Entry 5OGL (X-ray diffraction, 2.70 A resolution); this record covers chains A and B.

Chain A:
Protein: Undecaprenyl-diphosphooligosaccharide--protein glycotransferase
Organism: Campylobacter lari (strain RM2100 / D67 / ATCC BAA-1060)
Notes: EC 2.4.99.19
UniProtKB: B9KDD4 (PGLB_CAMLR); numbering as in UniProt (aligned over 1-712)
Chain sequence (713 residues; row label = number of the first residue in the row):
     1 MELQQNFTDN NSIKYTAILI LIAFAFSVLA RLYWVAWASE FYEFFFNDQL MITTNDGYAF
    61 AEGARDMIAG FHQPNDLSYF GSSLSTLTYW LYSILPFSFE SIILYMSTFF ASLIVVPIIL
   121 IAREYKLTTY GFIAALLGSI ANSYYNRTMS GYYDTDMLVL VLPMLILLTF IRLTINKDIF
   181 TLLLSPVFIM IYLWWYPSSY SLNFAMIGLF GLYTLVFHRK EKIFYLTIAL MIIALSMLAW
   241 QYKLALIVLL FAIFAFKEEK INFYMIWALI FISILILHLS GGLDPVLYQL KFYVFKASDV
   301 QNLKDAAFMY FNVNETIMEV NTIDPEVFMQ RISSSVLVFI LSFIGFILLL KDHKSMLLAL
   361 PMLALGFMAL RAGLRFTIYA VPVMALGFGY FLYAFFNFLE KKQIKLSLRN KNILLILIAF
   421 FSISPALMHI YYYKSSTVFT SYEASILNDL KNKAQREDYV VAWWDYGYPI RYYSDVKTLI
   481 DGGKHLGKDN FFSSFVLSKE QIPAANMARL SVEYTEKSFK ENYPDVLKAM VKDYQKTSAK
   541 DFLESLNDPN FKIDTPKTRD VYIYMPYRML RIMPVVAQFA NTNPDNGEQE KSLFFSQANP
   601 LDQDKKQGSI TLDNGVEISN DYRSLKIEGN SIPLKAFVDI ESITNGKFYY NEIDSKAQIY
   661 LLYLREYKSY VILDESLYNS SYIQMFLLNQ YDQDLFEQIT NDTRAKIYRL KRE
Disordered / not traced: 1, 605-607, 712-713
Construct notes: engineered mutation E2 (Lys in B9KDD4), A17 (Cys in B9KDD4), A30 (Cys in B9KDD4), T108 (Ala in B9KDD4), L350 (Cys in B9KDD4), Q535 (Asn in B9KDD4), P549 (Lys in B9KDD4), N550 (Asp in B9KDD4), I553 (Phe in B9KDD4), P556 (Asn in B9KDD4), P600 (Ala in B9KDD4), L601 (Ile in B9KDD4), D602 (Ala in B9KDD4), K606 (Thr in B9KDD4), Q607 (Thr in B9KDD4), I610 (Val in B9KDD4), T611 (Met in B9KDD4), S619 (Ile in B9KDD4), Y622 (Phe in B9KDD4), S624 (Ala in B9KDD4), I627 (Val in B9KDD4), N630 (Ala in B9KDD4), Y663 (Phe in B9KDD4), Y670 (Phe in B9KDD4); expression tag (713)
Metal / ion sites: Na+ near E43 (its only coordinating residue here); Mn2+ site 1: D56, D154; Mn2+ site 2: Q73, D76, D475
Ligand contacts: 9UB ([(2S,3R,4R,5S,6R)-3-acetamido-6-(hydroxymethyl)-4,5-bis(oxidanyl)oxan-2-yl]methyl-[oxidanyl-[(2Z,6Z,10Z)-3,7,11,15-tetramethylhexadeca-2,6,10,14-tetraenoxy]phosphoryl]oxy-phosphinic acid): D56, A59, F60, Y79, Y196, S198, S201, L202, A205, V286, Q289, L290, Y293, P361, A364, L365, M368, R375, F376, Y379, Y468, G482, G483
What the authors report for this chain:
  - catalytic residues: D56, E319
  - Mn2+ coordination: D56, D154
  - binding site for 9UB: Y196, S198, Q289, Y293, R375, Y468, G483
  - mutagenesis - Y293A, R375A: abolished catalytic activity (citing earlier work)
  - mutagenesis - Y293F, R375K: decreased catalytic activity (citing earlier work)
  - specificity-determining residues: Y468 (by similarity / conservation)
  - mutagenesis - Y468A (1000-fold), Y468F (2.3- fold): decreased catalytic activity on wild type LLO
  - mutagenesis - Y468A (600-fold): decreased catalytic activity on synthetic LLO
  - mutagenesis - Y468F (50-fold): decreased catalytic activity on synthetic
  - mutagenesis - V294C/R371C: unchanged catalytic activity

Chain B:
Protein: Substrate mimicking peptide
Chain sequence (8 residues; numbered 10 to 17; the number before each row is that of its first residue):
    10 GDQNATXG
Modified / non-standard residues: PPN (para-nitrophenylalanine) at position 16

Chain A / chain B interface:
Contacting residue pairs (43; chain A residue first):
  T53(A) - Q12(B)  hydrogen bond (backbone-side chain)
  T54(A) - D11(B)
  T54(A) - Q12(B)
  N55(A) - Q12(B)
  N55(A) - N13(B)
  N55(A) - A14(B)
  D56(A) - N13(B)  hydrogen bond
  N146(A) - D11(B)  hydrogen bond
  R147(A) - D11(B)  salt bridge
  Y152(A) - D11(B)  hydrogen bond (side chain-backbone)
  E315(A) - PPN_16(B)
  T316(A) - A14(B)
  T316(A) - T15(B)
  T316(A) - PPN_16(B)  hydrogen bond (backbone-backbone)
  I317(A) - N13(B)
  I317(A) - A14(B)
  I317(A) - PPN_16(B)
  M318(A) - G10(B)
  M318(A) - Q12(B)
  M318(A) - A14(B)  hydrogen bond (backbone-backbone)
  M318(A) - T15(B)
  M318(A) - PPN_16(B)
  E319(A) - G10(B)  hydrogen bond (backbone-backbone)
  E319(A) - D11(B)
  E319(A) - Q12(B)  hydrogen bond (backbone-backbone)
  E319(A) - N13(B)
  N321(A) - PPN_16(B)
  R331(A) - D11(B)  salt bridge
  L374(A) - G10(B)
  L374(A) - D11(B)
  W463(A) - T15(B)  hydrogen bond
  W464(A) - N13(B)
  W464(A) - A14(B)
  W464(A) - T15(B)
  D465(A) - A14(B)
  D465(A) - T15(B)  hydrogen bond (side chain-backbone)
  G482(A) - N13(B)  hydrogen bond (backbone-side chain)
  H485(A) - N13(B)  hydrogen bond
  R571(A) - T15(B)
  I572(A) - T15(B)
  V575(A) - T15(B)
  V575(A) - PPN_16(B)
  V575(A) - G17(B)
Also at the interface, not in a pair above, chain A (26 interface residues in all): N314, Y433, P574
The authors on this interface:
  - interface residues, chain A: D56(A), G482(A)

In short:
26 residues of chain A and 8 residues of chain B are in contact; the contacts include 12 hydrogen bonds and 2
salt bridges. Polar contacts include R147(A)-D11(B), R331(A)-D11(B) and T53(A)-Q12(B). The paper reports
catalytic residues D56(A) and E319(A); Y293A and R375A of chain A abolish catalytic activity; 7 substitutions
were tested in all.
Here chain A is Undecaprenyl-diphosphooligosaccharide--protein glycotransferase (Campylobacter lari (strain
RM2100 / D67 / ATCC BAA-1060)) and chain B is Substrate mimicking peptide. Entry 5OGL (Structure of bacterial
oligosaccharyltransferase PglB in complex with an acceptor peptide and an lipid-linked oligosaccharide analog)
was determined by X-ray diffraction.
